Entry 5K8O (X-ray diffraction, 2.89 A resolution); this record covers chains F and G of the 8 polymer chains in the assembly.

[Chain F (and G)]
Molecule: 5-nitroanthranilic acid aminohydrolase
From: Bradyrhizobium sp
Notes: EC 3.5.99.8; chain G of this document is another copy of the same molecule, construct and numbering; everything in this record applies to it too
UniProtKB: D3WZ85 (NAAA_BRASZ); residues 1-425 here = UniProt positions 1-425
Amino-acid sequence (425 residues; each row starts with the number of its first residue):
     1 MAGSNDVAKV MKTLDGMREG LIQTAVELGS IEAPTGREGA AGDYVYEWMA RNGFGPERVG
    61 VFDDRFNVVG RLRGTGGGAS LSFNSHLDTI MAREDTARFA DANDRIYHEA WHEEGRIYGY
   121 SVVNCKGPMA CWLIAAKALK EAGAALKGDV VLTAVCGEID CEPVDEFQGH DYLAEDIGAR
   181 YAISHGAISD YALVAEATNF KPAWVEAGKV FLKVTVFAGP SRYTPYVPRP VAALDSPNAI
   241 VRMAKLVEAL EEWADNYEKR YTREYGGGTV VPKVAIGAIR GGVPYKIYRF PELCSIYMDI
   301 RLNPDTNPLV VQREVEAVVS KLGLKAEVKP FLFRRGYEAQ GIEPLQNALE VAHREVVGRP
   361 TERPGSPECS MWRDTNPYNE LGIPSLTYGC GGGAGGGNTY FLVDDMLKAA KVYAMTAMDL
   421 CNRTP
Not modelled in the structure: 1-4 (chain G: 1-3)
Metal / ion sites: Mn2+: His-86, Asn-124, Glu-196 (together with 5-nitrosalicylic acid)
Residues lining bound ligands:
  - 5-nitrosalicylic acid (6R7), molecule 1: His-86, Ile-90, Asn-124, Glu-158, Ile-159, Glu-196, Met-371, Trp-372, Arg-373, Ala-394, Gly-395
  - 5-nitrosalicylic acid (6R7), molecule 2: Tyr-223, Tyr-288, Arg-289
UniProt features mapped onto this chain:
  - active site: Asp-88, Glu-158 (Proton acceptor)

[How chain F and chain G interact]
Residue-residue contacts - 152 pairs, chain F then chain G:
  Ile-90(F) / Tyr-288(G)
  Ile-90(F) / Arg-289(G)
  Asp-95(F) / Lys-286(G)  salt bridge
  Thr-96(F) / Leu-293(G)
  Ala-97(F) / Gly-282(G)
  Ala-97(F) / Pro-291(G)
  Ala-97(F) / Leu-293(G)
  Arg-98(F) / Lys-286(G)
  Arg-98(F) / Tyr-288(G)
  Arg-98(F) / Pro-291(G)
  Arg-98(F) / Glu-292(G)  hydrogen bond (backbone-backbone)
  Phe-99(F) / Ser-221(G)
  Phe-99(F) / Glu-292(G)
  Ala-100(F) / Glu-292(G)  hydrogen bond (backbone-side chain)
  Ile-159(F) / Tyr-288(G)
  Asp-160(F) / Tyr-223(G)  hydrogen bond
  Asp-160(F) / Tyr-288(G)
  Cys-161(F) / Tyr-285(G)
  Cys-161(F) / Lys-286(G)
  Cys-161(F) / Tyr-288(G)  hydrophobic
  Glu-162(F) / Tyr-285(G)
  Val-164(F) / Pro-284(G)
  Phe-167(F) / Tyr-285(G)  hydrophobic
  Tyr-172(F) / Tyr-285(G)  hydrophobic
  Phe-211(F) / Ile-287(G)  hydrophobic
  Ser-221(F) / Phe-99(G)
  Arg-222(F) / Gly-395(G)
  Arg-222(F) / Gly-396(G)  hydrogen bond (side chain-backbone)
  Arg-222(F) / Gly-397(G)
  Tyr-223(F) / Asp-160(G)  hydrogen bond
  Tyr-223(F) / Arg-301(G)  hydrogen bond
  Tyr-223(F) / Met-371(G)  hydrophobic
  Tyr-223(F) / Trp-372(G)  hydrogen bond (side chain-backbone)
  Tyr-223(F) / Gly-395(G)
  Thr-224(F) / Lys-273(G)
  Thr-224(F) / Val-274(G)
  Thr-224(F) / Ala-275(G)
  Thr-224(F) / Asp-299(G)  hydrogen bond
  Pro-225(F) / Lys-273(G)
  Pro-225(F) / Pro-367(G)
  Pro-225(F) / Ser-370(G)
  Pro-225(F) / Met-371(G)  hydrophobic
  Tyr-226(F) / Pro-367(G)  hydrophobic
  Tyr-226(F) / Glu-368(G)  hydrogen bond
  Tyr-226(F) / Gly-393(G)
  Tyr-226(F) / Gly-395(G)
  Tyr-226(F) / Gly-396(G)
  Val-227(F) / Lys-273(G)  hydrogen bond (backbone-side chain)
  Val-227(F) / Val-274(G)
  Arg-229(F) / Glu-251(G)  salt bridge
  Arg-229(F) / Ala-254(G)
  Arg-229(F) / Asp-255(G)  salt bridge
  Arg-229(F) / Glu-258(G)
  Arg-229(F) / Val-274(G)  hydrogen bond (side chain-backbone)
  Pro-230(F) / Asp-255(G)
  Asn-238(F) / Ile-276(G)  hydrogen bond (side chain-backbone)
  Ile-240(F) / Ile-276(G)
  Ile-240(F) / Ala-278(G)
  Ile-240(F) / Ile-279(G)  hydrophobic
  Val-241(F) / Glu-251(G)
  Ala-244(F) / Ala-244(G)
  Lys-245(F) / Glu-248(G)  salt bridge
  Glu-248(F) / Lys-245(G)  salt bridge
  Glu-248(F) / Glu-248(G)
  Glu-251(F) / Arg-229(G)  salt bridge
  Glu-251(F) / Val-241(G)
  Ala-254(F) / Arg-229(G)
  Asp-255(F) / Arg-229(G)  salt bridge
  Asp-255(F) / Pro-230(G)
  Glu-258(F) / Arg-229(G)
  Lys-273(F) / Thr-224(G)
  Lys-273(F) / Pro-225(G)
  Lys-273(F) / Val-227(G)  hydrogen bond (side chain-backbone)
  Val-274(F) / Arg-229(G)  hydrogen bond (backbone-side chain)
  Ala-275(F) / Thr-224(G)
  Ile-276(F) / Asn-238(G)  hydrogen bond (backbone-side chain)
  Ile-276(F) / Ile-240(G)
  Ile-276(F) / Phe-290(G)
  Gly-277(F) / Gly-282(G)
  Gly-277(F) / Ile-287(G)
  Gly-277(F) / Pro-291(G)
  Ala-278(F) / Ile-240(G)
  Ala-278(F) / Gly-281(G)
  Ala-278(F) / Val-283(G)
  Ala-278(F) / Pro-284(G)
  Ile-279(F) / Ile-240(G)  hydrophobic
  Ile-279(F) / Ile-279(G)  hydrophobic
  Ile-279(F) / Arg-280(G)
  Ile-279(F) / Gly-281(G)  hydrogen bond (backbone-backbone)
  Arg-280(F) / Ile-279(G)
  Arg-280(F) / Pro-284(G)
  Gly-281(F) / Ala-278(G)
  Gly-281(F) / Ile-279(G)  hydrogen bond (backbone-backbone)
  Gly-282(F) / Ala-97(G)
  Gly-282(F) / Gly-277(G)
  Gly-282(F) / Ala-278(G)
  Val-283(F) / Ala-97(G)  hydrophobic
  Val-283(F) / Ala-278(G)
  Pro-284(F) / Val-164(G)
  Pro-284(F) / Ala-278(G)  hydrophobic
  Pro-284(F) / Arg-280(G)
  Pro-284(F) / Tyr-297(G)
  Tyr-285(F) / Cys-161(G)
  Tyr-285(F) / Glu-162(G)
  Tyr-285(F) / Phe-167(G)  hydrophobic
  Tyr-285(F) / Tyr-172(G)  hydrophobic
  Lys-286(F) / Glu-94(G)  salt bridge
  Lys-286(F) / Asp-95(G)  salt bridge
  Lys-286(F) / Arg-98(G)
  Lys-286(F) / Cys-161(G)
  Ile-287(F) / Phe-211(G)  hydrophobic
  Ile-287(F) / Gly-277(G)
  Ile-287(F) / Tyr-297(G)
  Ile-287(F) / Met-298(G)
  Ile-287(F) / Asp-299(G)
  Tyr-288(F) / Ile-90(G)
  Tyr-288(F) / Arg-98(G)  hydrogen bond
  Tyr-288(F) / Ile-159(G)
  Tyr-288(F) / Asp-160(G)
  Tyr-288(F) / Cys-161(G)  hydrophobic
  Tyr-288(F) / Asp-299(G)
  Arg-289(F) / Ile-90(G)
  Arg-289(F) / Arg-98(G)
  Arg-289(F) / Ala-394(G)
  Arg-289(F) / Gly-395(G)
  Phe-290(F) / Ile-276(G)
  Pro-291(F) / Ala-97(G)
  Pro-291(F) / Arg-98(G)
  Pro-291(F) / Gly-277(G)
  Glu-292(F) / Arg-98(G)  hydrogen bond (backbone-backbone)
  Glu-292(F) / Phe-99(G)
  Glu-292(F) / Ala-100(G)  hydrogen bond (side chain-backbone)
  Leu-293(F) / Thr-96(G)
  Leu-293(F) / Ala-97(G)
  Tyr-297(F) / Pro-284(G)
  Met-298(F) / Ile-287(G)
  Asp-299(F) / Thr-224(G)  hydrogen bond
  Asp-299(F) / Tyr-288(G)
  Arg-301(F) / Tyr-223(G)
  Phe-331(F) / Ile-287(G)  hydrophobic
  Pro-367(F) / Pro-225(G)
  Pro-367(F) / Tyr-226(G)  hydrophobic
  Glu-368(F) / Tyr-226(G)  hydrogen bond
  Ser-370(F) / Pro-225(G)
  Met-371(F) / Tyr-223(G)  hydrophobic
  Met-371(F) / Pro-225(G)  hydrophobic
  Trp-372(F) / Tyr-223(G)
  Gly-395(F) / Arg-222(G)
  Gly-395(F) / Tyr-223(G)
  Gly-395(F) / Tyr-226(G)
  Gly-396(F) / Arg-222(G)  hydrogen bond (backbone-side chain)
  Gly-397(F) / Arg-222(G)
Also at the interface, not in a pair above, chain F (74 interface residues in all): Ala-92, Tyr-107, Val-247, Cys-294, Gly-393, Ala-394
Also at the interface, not in a pair above, chain G (77 interface residues in all): Met-91, Ala-92, Tyr-107, Tyr-120, Val-247, Cys-294, Phe-331

[In short]
74 residues of chain F and 77 residues of chain G are in contact; the contacts include 23 hydrogen bonds and 9
salt bridges. Polar contacts include Asp-95(F)/Lys-286(G), Arg-229(F)/Glu-251(G) and Arg-229(F)/Asp-255(G).
Ligands of chain F: 5-nitrosalicylic acid.
Chain F and chain G are both 5-nitroanthranilic acid aminohydrolase (Bradyrhizobium sp); the structure,
Mn2+/5NSA-bound 5-nitroanthranilate aminohydrolase, was determined by X-ray diffraction (same publication as
5K8M, 5K8N and 5K8P).
